Entry 6JP3 (X-ray diffraction, 1.66 A resolution); this record covers chains A and B of the 4 polymer chains in the assembly.

# Chain A
Name: HLA class I histocompatibility antigen, A-11 alpha chain
Organism: Homo sapiens
Reference sequence: P13746 (1A11_HUMAN); residues 1-275 here correspond to UniProt positions 25-299 (UniProt number = residue number + 24)
Amino-acid sequence (275 residues; numbered 1 to 275; the number before each row is that of its first residue):
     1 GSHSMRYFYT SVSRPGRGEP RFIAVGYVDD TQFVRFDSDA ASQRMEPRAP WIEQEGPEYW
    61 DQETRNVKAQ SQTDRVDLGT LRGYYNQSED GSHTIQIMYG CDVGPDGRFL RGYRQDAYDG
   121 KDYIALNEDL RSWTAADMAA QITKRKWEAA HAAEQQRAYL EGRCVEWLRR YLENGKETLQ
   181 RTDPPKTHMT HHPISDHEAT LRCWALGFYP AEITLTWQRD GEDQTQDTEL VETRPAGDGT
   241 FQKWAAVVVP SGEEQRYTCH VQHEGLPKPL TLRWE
Not modelled in the structure: 275
Disulfide bonds: Cys101-Cys164, Cys203-Cys259

# Chain B
Name: Beta-2-microglobulin
Organism: Homo sapiens
Reference sequence: P61769 (B2MG_HUMAN); residues 1-99 here correspond to UniProt positions 21-119 (UniProt number = residue number + 20)
Amino-acid sequence (99 residues; each row starts with the number of its first residue):
     1 IQRTPKIQVY SRHPAENGKS NFLNCYVSGF HPSDIEVDLL KNGERIEKVE HSDLSFSKDW
    61 SFYLLYYTEF TPTEKDEYAC RVNHVTLSQP KIVKWDRDM
Disulfide bonds: Cys25-Cys80

# How chain A and chain B interact
Contacting residue pairs (56):
  Phe8(A) with Ser55(B); Phe56(B)
  Tyr9(A) with Phe56(B)
  Thr10(A) with Phe56(B); Phe62(B)
  Val12(A) with Ser33(B)
  Ile23(A) with Leu54(B)
  Val25(A) with Asp53(B); Leu54(B); Ser55(B)
  Tyr27(A) with Ser55(B); Tyr63(B), hydrogen bond
  Gln32(A) with Asp53(B), hydrogen bond
  Arg35(A) with Asp53(B), salt bridge
  Arg48(A) with Asp53(B), salt bridge
  Gln96(A) with His31(B), hydrogen bond; Phe56(B); Trp60(B), hydrogen bond (side chain-backbone); Phe62(B)
  Ile97(A) with Phe56(B)
  Gln115(A) with Trp60(B)
  Asp116(A) with Trp60(B)
  Ala117(A) with Trp60(B), hydrophobic
  Asp119(A) with Ile1(B); His31(B)
  Gly120(A) with Ile1(B); Arg3(B), hydrogen bond (backbone-side chain); His31(B); Asp59(B); Trp60(B)
  Lys121(A) with Ile1(B)
  Asp122(A) with Trp60(B), hydrogen bond
  Thr190(A) with Met99(B), hydrogen bond (side chain-backbone)
  His192(A) with Asp98(B), hydrogen bond (side chain-backbone); Met99(B), hydrogen bond (side chain-backbone)
  Arg202(A) with Met99(B), hydrogen bond (side chain-backbone)
  Trp204(A) with Met99(B), hydrogen bond (side chain-backbone)
  Val231(A) with Gln8(B)
  Glu232(A) with Lys6(B); Gln8(B), hydrogen bond (backbone-side chain)
  Thr233(A) with Tyr26(B)
  Arg234(A) with Gln8(B), hydrogen bond; Tyr10(B); Tyr26(B)
  Pro235(A) with Tyr10(B), hydrogen bond (backbone-side chain); Asn24(B); Tyr26(B); Leu65(B), hydrophobic
  Ala236(A) with Arg12(B), hydrogen bond (backbone-side chain); Asn24(B), hydrogen bond (backbone-side chain)
  Gly237(A) with Arg12(B), hydrogen bond (backbone-side chain); Leu65(B)
  Asp238(A) with Arg12(B)
  Gln242(A) with Tyr10(B); Ser11(B); Arg12(B), hydrogen bond (side chain-backbone)
Interface residues without a listed pair, chain A (35 interface residues in all): Thr94, Met98, Leu206
Interface residues without a listed pair, chain B (25 interface residues in all): Pro14, Ser28, His51

# Summary
Chain A and chain B form an interface of 35 and 25 residues respectively, with 18 hydrogen bonds and 2 salt
bridges. Polar pairs include Arg35(A)-Asp53(B), Arg48(A)-Asp53(B) and Tyr27(A)-Tyr63(B).
Here chain A is HLA class I histocompatibility antigen, A-11 alpha chain and chain B is Beta-2-microglobulin,
both from Homo sapiens. Entry 6JP3 (Crystal structure of peptide in complex with HLA-A1101) was determined by
X-ray diffraction (same publication as 6JOZ).
